Entry 3V72 (X-ray diffraction, 2.49 A resolution); this record covers chains A and P of the 3 polymer chains in the assembly.

== Chain A ==
Molecule: DNA polymerase beta
Organism: Rattus norvegicus
Notes: EC 2.7.7.7, 4.2.99.-
UniProt: P06766 (DPOLB_RAT); numbering as in UniProt (aligned over 1-335)
Amino-acid sequence (335 residues; row label = number of the first residue in the row):
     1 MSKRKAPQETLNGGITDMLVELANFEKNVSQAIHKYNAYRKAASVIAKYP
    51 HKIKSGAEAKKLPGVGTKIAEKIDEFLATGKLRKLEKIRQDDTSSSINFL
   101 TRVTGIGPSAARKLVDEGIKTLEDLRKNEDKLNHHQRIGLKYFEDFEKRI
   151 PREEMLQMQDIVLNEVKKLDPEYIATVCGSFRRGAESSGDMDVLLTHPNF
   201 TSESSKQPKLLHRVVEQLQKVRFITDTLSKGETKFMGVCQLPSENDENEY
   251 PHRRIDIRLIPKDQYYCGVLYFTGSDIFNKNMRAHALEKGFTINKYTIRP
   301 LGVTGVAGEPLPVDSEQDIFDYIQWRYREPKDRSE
Not modelled in the structure: 1-8
Sequence notes: engineered mutation Lys-295 (Glu in P06766)
Metal / ion sites: Na+ site 1: Thr-101, Val-103, Ile-106 (shared with DG6(P) of chain P); Na+ site 2: Ser-180, Ser-188
Curated features (UniProtKB/Swiss-Prot):
  - region: Arg-183 to Asp-192 (DNA-binding)
  - active site: Lys-72 (Nucleophile)
  - binding site (K(+)): Lys-60, Leu-62, Val-65, Thr-101, Val-103, Ile-106
  - binding site (Na(+)): Lys-60, Leu-62, Val-65, Thr-101, Val-103, Ile-106
  - binding site (a 2'-deoxyribonucleoside 5'-triphosphate): Arg-149, Ser-180, Arg-183, Gly-189, Asp-190
  - binding site (Mg(2+)): Asp-190, Asp-192, Asp-256
  - modified residue: Lys-72 (N6-acetyllysine), Arg-83 (Omega-N-methylarginine), Arg-152 (Omega-N-methylarginine)
  - cross-link (Glycyl lysine isopeptide (Lys-Gly)): Lys-41 (interchain with G-Cter in ubiquitin), Lys-61 (interchain with G-Cter in ubiquitin), Lys-81 (interchain with G-Cter in ubiquitin)
  - mutagenesis: Asp-190 (D190E/S: Loss of activity), Met-191 (M191I: No loss of activity; M191T: 50% loss of activity), Asp-192 (D192E/S: Loss of activity), Asp-246 (D246V: Misincorporates T nucleotide opposite G/C template)
From the paper describing this entry:
  - conformationally variable residues (order/disorder transition): Lys-295
  - mutagenesis - E295K: abolished catalytic activity (citing earlier work)
  - mutagenesis - E295K: unchanged binding to single-nucleotide gapped DNA (citing earlier work)
  - mutagenesis - E295K: unchanged catalytic activity (dRp lyase activity) (citing earlier work)
  - contacts within the chain: Lys-295/Tyr-296, Tyr-271/Lys-295
  - conformationally variable residues (domain motion, side-chain flip): Asp-192, Arg-258, Tyr-271, Phe-272, Ser-275 to Lys-295 (from molecular simulation)

== Chain P ==
Molecule: 8-nt DNA strand
Sequence (8 nucleotides; numbered 0 to 7; the number before each row is that of its first residue; numbering starts at 0):
     0 ATGTGAGT
Metal / ion sites: Na+: DG6 (shared with Thr-101(A), Val-103(A), Ile-106(A) of chain A)

== Chain A / chain P interface ==
Residue-residue contacts (12):
  Thr-104(A) with DG6(P), phosphate contact
  Gly-105(A) with DA5(P), phosphate contact; DG6(P), hydrogen bond to the phosphate
  Ile-106(A) with DG6(P), phosphate contact
  Gly-107(A) with DA5(P), hydrogen bond to the phosphate
  Pro-108(A) with DA5(P), phosphate contact
  Ser-109(A) with DG4(P), hydrogen bond to the phosphate; DA5(P), hydrogen bond to the phosphate
  Ala-110(A) with DA5(P), hydrogen bond to the phosphate
  Met-236(A) with DG6(P), phosphate contact
  Arg-254(A) with DT7(P), salt bridge to the phosphate
  Asp-256(A) with DT7(P), sugar contact
Other interface residues (no listed pair), chain A (13 interface residues in all): Val-103, His-135, Lys-234

== Summary ==
13 residues of chain A and 4 residues of chain P are in contact, with 5 hydrogen bonds and 1 salt bridge.
Polar contacts include Gly-105(A)/DG6(P), Gly-107(A)/DA5(P) and Ser-109(A)/DG4(P). From the paper: E295K of
chain A abolishes catalytic activity; conformational variability at Lys-295(A), Asp-192(A) and Arg-258(A)
among others.
Here chain A is DNA polymerase beta (Rattus norvegicus) and chain P is an 8-nt DNA strand. Entry 3V72 (Crystal
Structure of Rat DNA polymerase beta Mutator E295K: Enzyme-dsDNA) was determined by X-ray diffraction.
